PDB entry 4PJG | X-ray diffraction, 2.40 A resolution | chains A and H of the 4 polymer chains in the assembly

Chain A:
Molecule: Major histocompatibility complex class I-related gene protein
From: Homo sapiens
UniProt: Q95460 (HMR1_HUMAN); residues 1-270 here correspond to UniProt positions 23-292 (UniProt number = residue number + 22)
Amino-acid sequence (271 residues; numbered 0 to 270; the number before each row is that of its first residue; numbering starts at 0):
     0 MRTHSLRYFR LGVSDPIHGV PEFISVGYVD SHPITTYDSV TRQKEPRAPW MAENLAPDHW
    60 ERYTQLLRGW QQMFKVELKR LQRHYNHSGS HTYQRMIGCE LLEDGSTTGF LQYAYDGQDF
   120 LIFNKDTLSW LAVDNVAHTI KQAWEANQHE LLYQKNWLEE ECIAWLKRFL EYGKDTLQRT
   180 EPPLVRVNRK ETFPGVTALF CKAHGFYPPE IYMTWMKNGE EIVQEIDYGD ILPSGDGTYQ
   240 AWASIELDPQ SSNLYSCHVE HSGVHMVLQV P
Not modelled in the structure: 0, 248-252, 270
Construct notes: initiating methionine (0); engineered mutation Ser261 (Cys283 in Q95460)
UniProt features mapped onto this chain:
  - binding site (5-(2-oxoethylideneamino)-6-(D-ribitylamino)uracil): Arg9, Ser24, Lys43, Arg94, Tyr152, Gln153
  - binding site (5-(2-oxopropylideneamino)-6-(D-ribitylamino)uracil): Arg9, Ser24, Lys43, Arg94, Tyr152, Gln153
  - binding site (7-hydroxy-6-methyl-8-(1-D-ribityl)lumazine): Arg9, Ser24, Lys43, Arg94, Tyr152, Gln153
  - binding site (8-(9H-purin-6-yl)-2-oxa-8-azabicyclo[3.3.1]nona-3,6-diene-4,6-dicarbaldehyde): Arg9, Lys43, His58, Arg94
  - binding site (2-amino-4-oxopteridine-6-carbaldehyde): Lys43
  - binding site (pyridoxal): Lys43
  - glycosylation: Asn85 (N-linked (GlcNAc...) asparagine)
Disulfides: Cys98-Cys161, Cys200-Cys256
Covalently attached groups: Acetyl 6-formylpterin (30W) linked to Lys43
Ligand contacts: Acetyl 6-formylpterin (30W; N-(6-formyl-4-oxo-3,4-dihydropteridin-2-yl)acetamide): Tyr7, Arg9, Thr34, Tyr62, Leu66, Trp69, Arg94, Ile96, Tyr152, Trp156

Chain H:
Molecule: TCR-beta
From: Homo sapiens
Amino-acid sequence (246 residues; numbered -1 to 244; the number before each row is that of its first residue; numbers below 1 keep their minus sign (His-1 is residue -1)):
    -1 HMNAGVTQTP KFQVLKTGQS MTLQCAQDMN HNSMYWYRQD PGMGLRLIYY SASEGTTDKG
    59 EVPNGYNVSR LNKREFSLRL ESAAPSQTSV YFCASSETDP NTGELFFGEG SRLTVLEDLK
   119 NVFPPEVAVF EPSEAEISHT QKATLVCLAT GFYPDHVELS WWVNGKEVHS GVCTDPQPLK
   179 EQPALNDSRY ALSSRLRVSA TFWQNPRNHF RCQVQFYGLS ENDEWTQDRA KPVTQIVSAE
   239 AWGRAD
Not modelled in the structure: -1 to 2, 243-244
Disulfides: Cys23-Cys91, Cys145-Cys210

Chain A / chain H interface:
Pairs across the interface - 20 pairs, chain A then chain H:
  Arg41(A) - Gly53(H)
  Arg61(A) - Tyr48(H)  hydrogen bond
  Arg61(A) - Asp97(H)  salt bridge
  Gln64(A) - Tyr48(H)
  Gln64(A) - Ala50(H)
  Gln64(A) - Thr54(H)  hydrogen bond
  Gln64(A) - Thr55(H)
  Gln64(A) - Asp56(H)
  Leu65(A) - Asp97(H)
  Leu65(A) - Pro98(H)
  Arg67(A) - Ser51(H)
  Arg67(A) - Thr54(H)  hydrogen bond
  Gly68(A) - Ser51(H)
  Trp69(A) - Asp97(H)  hydrogen bond (side chain-backbone)
  Trp69(A) - Pro98(H)
  Met72(A) - Thr96(H)  hydrogen bond
  His148(A) - Thr100(H)  hydrogen bond (side chain-backbone)
  Glu149(A) - Thr100(H)  hydrogen bond
  Tyr152(A) - Pro98(H)
  Tyr152(A) - Thr100(H)
Also at the interface, not in a pair above, chain A (13 interface residues in all): Glu60, Gln71
Also at the interface, not in a pair above, chain H (13 interface residues in all): Lys57, Gly101

In short:
The chain A/chain H interface involves 13 residues from each chain; the contacts include 7 hydrogen bonds and
1 salt bridge. Polar contacts include Arg61(A)-Asp97(H), Arg61(A)-Tyr48(H) and Gln64(A)-Thr54(H). Covalently
linked Acetyl 6-formylpterin: at Lys43(A).
Chain A is Major histocompatibility complex class I-related gene protein and chain H is TCR-beta, both from
Homo sapiens; the structure, Structure of human MR1-Ac-6-FP in complex with human MAIT B-F3-C1 TCR, was
determined by X-ray diffraction (same publication as 4PJ5, 4PJ7, 4PJ8, 4PJ9, 4PJA, 4PJB and 7 further
entries).
